PDB entry 3HOY | X-ray diffraction, 3.40 A resolution | chains B and P of the 15 polymer chains in the assembly

== Chain B ==
Name: DNA-directed RNA polymerase II subunit RPB2
Source organism: Saccharomyces cerevisiae
Notes: EC 2.7.7.6
UniProtKB: P08518 (RPB2_YEAST); residues 1-1224 here = UniProt positions 1-1224
Chain sequence (1224 residues; each row starts with the number of its first residue):
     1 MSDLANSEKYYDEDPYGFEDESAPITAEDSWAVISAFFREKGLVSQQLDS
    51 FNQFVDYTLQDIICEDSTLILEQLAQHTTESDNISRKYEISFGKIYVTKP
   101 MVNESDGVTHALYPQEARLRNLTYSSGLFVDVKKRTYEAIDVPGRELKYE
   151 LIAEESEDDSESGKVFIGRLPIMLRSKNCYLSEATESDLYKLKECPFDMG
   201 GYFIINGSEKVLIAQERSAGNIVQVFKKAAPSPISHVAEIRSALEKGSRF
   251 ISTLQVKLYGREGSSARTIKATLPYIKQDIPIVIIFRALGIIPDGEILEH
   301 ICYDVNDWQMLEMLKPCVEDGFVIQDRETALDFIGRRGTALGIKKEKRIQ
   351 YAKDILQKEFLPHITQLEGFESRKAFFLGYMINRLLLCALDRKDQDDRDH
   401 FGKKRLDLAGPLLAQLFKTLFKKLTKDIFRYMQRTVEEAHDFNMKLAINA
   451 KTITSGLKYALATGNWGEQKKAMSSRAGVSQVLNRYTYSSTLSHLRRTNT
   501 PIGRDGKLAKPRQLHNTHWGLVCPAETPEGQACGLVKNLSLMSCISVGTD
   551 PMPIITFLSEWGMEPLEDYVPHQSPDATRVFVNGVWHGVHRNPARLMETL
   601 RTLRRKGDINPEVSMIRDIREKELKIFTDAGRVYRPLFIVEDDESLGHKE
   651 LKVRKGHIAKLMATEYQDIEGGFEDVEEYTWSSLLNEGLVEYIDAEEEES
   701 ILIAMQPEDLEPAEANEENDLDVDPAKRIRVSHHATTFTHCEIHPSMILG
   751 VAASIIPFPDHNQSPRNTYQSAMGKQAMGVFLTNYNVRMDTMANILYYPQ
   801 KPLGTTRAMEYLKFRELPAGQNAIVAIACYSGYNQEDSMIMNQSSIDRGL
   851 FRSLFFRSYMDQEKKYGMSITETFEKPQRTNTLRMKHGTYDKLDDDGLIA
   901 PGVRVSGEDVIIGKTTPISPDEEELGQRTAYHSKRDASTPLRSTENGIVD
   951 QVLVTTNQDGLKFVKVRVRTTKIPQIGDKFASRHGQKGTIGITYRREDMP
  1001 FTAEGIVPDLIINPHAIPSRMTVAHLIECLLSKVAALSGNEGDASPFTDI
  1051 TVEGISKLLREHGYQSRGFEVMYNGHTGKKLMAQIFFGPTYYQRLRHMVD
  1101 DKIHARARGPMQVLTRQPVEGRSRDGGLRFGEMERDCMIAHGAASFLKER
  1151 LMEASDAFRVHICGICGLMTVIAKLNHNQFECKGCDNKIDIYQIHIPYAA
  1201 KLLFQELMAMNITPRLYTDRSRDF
Disordered / not traced: 1-19, 71-89, 136-163, 337-344, 438-445, 468-476, 669-677, 716-721, 920-932
Bound ions: Zn2+: Cys1163, Cys1166, Cys1182, Cys1185

== Chain P ==
Molecule: 20-nt RNA strand
Sequence (20 nucleotides; each row starts with the number of its first residue; numbers below 1 keep their minus sign (U-7 is residue -7)):
    -7 UAUAUGCAUAAAGACCAGGA
Disordered / not traced: -7 to 0, 11-12
Bound ions: Mg2+: G10 (shared with 3 residues of chain A)

== Interface between chain B and chain P ==
Pairs across the interface (11; chain B residue first):
  Gln481(B) with A6(P), phosphate contact; C7(P), hydrogen bond to the phosphate
  Gln776(B) with C8(P), hydrogen bond to the phosphate; A9(P), hydrogen bond to the phosphate
  Lys979(B) with A9(P), hydrogen bond to the phosphate; G10(P), salt bridge to the phosphate
  Lys987(B) with G10(P), salt bridge to the phosphate
  His1097(B) with A9(P), sugar contact
  Gln1112(B) with A2(P), hydrogen bond to the phosphate
  Val1113(B) with U1(P), sugar contact
  Arg1124(B) with A2(P), salt bridge to the phosphate
Also at the interface, not in a pair above, chain B (13 interface residues in all): Ala477, Gly478, Tyr486, Arg497, Lys1102

== Overview ==
The interface between chain B and chain P involves 13 residues on one side and 7 on the other; the contacts
include 5 hydrogen bonds and 3 salt bridges. Among the polar pairs are Gln481(B)-C7(P), Gln776(B)-C8(P) and
Gln776(B)-A9(P).
Chain B is DNA-directed RNA polymerase II subunit RPB2 (Saccharomyces cerevisiae) and chain P is a 20-nt RNA
strand; the structure, Complete RNA polymerase II elongation complex VI, was determined by X-ray diffraction
together with 3HOU, 3HOV, 3HOW, 3HOX and 3HOZ from the same study.
